8G3N - chains G and F of the 12 polymer chains in the assembly; structure by electron microscopy, 2.90 A resolution.

[Chain G]
Protein: Neuraminidase
Organism: Influenza A virus
Reference sequence: V9SU56 (V9SU56_9INFA); residue numbers follow UniProt; this construct covers 82-469
Amino-acid sequence (492 residues; numbered -22 to 469; the number before each row is that of its first residue; numbers below 1 keep their minus sign (Met-22 is residue -22)):
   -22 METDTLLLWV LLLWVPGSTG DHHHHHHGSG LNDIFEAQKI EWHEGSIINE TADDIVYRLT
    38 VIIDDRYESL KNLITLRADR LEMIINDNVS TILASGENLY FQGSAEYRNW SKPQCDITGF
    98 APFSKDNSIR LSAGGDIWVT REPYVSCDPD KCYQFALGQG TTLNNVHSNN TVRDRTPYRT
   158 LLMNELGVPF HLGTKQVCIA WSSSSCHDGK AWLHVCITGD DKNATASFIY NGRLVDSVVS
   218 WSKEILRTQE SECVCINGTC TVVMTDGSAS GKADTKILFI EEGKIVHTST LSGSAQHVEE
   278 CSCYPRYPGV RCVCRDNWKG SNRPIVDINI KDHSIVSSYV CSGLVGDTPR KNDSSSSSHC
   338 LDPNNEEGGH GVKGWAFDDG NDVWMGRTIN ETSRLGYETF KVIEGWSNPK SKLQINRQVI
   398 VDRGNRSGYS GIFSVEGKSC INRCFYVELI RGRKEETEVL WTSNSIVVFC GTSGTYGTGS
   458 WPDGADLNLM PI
Not modelled in the structure: -22 to 81
Differences from the reference sequence: initiating methionine (-22); expression tag (-21 to 81)
Disulfides: Cys92-Cys417, Cys124-Cys129, Cys175-Cys193, Cys183-Cys230, Cys232-Cys237, Cys278-Cys291, Cys280-Cys289, Cys318-Cys337, Cys421-Cys447
Glycans and other covalent adducts: N-acetylglucosamine (NAG) linked to Asn86, Asn146, Asn234, Asn329, Asn367; glycan linked to Asn200

[Chain F]
Protein: FNI9 Fab light chain
Organism: Homo sapiens
Notes: antibody fragment or engineered binder
Amino-acid sequence (215 residues; each row starts with the number of its first residue):
     1 EIVMTQSPAT LSLSSGERAT LSCRASRSVS SNLAWYQQKP GQAPRLLIYD ASTRATGFSA
    61 RFAGSGSGTE FTLTISSLQS EDSAIYYCQQ YNNWPPWTFG QGTKVEIKRT VAAPSVFIFP
   121 PSDEQLKSGT ASVVCLLNNF YPREAKVQWK VDNALQSGNS QESVTEQDSK DSTYSLSSTL
   181 TLSKADYEKH KVYACEVTHQ GLSSPVTKSF NRGEC
Not modelled in the structure: 111-215
Disulfides: Cys23-Cys88

[Chain G / chain F interface]
Contacting residue pairs - 8 pairs, chain G then chain F:
  Ala246(G) - Trp94(F)
  Ser247(G) - Trp94(F)
  Asn294(G) - Trp94(F)
  Glu344(G) - Glu1(F)
  Glu344(G) - Arg27(F)  salt bridge
  Gly345(G) - Glu1(F)  hydrogen bond (backbone-side chain)
  Gly346(G) - Glu1(F)
  His347(G) - Trp94(F)
Other interface residues (no listed pair), chain F (4 interface residues in all): Pro95

[In short]
7 residues of chain G and 4 residues of chain F are in contact; the contacts include 1 hydrogen bond and 1
salt bridge. Polar contacts include Glu344(G)-Arg27(F) and Gly345(G)-Glu1(F).
Here chain G is Neuraminidase (Influenza A virus) and chain F is FNI9 Fab light chain (Homo sapiens). Entry
8G3N (N2 neuraminidase of A/Tanzania/205/2010 H3N2 in complex with 4 FNI9 Fab molecules) was determined by
electron microscopy, deposited together with 8G30, 8G3M, 8G3O, 8G3V and 8G40.
